Entry 3MM2 (X-ray diffraction, 1.45 A resolution); this record covers chain A.

== Chain A ==
Name: DyP
Source organism: Bjerkandera adusta
Notes: EC 1.11.1.19; fragment: residues in UNP 57-498
UniProtKB: Q8WZK8 (Q8WZK8_THACU); residues 1-442 here correspond to UniProt positions 57-498 (UniProt number = residue number + 56)
Amino-acid sequence (442 residues; each row starts with the number of its first residue):
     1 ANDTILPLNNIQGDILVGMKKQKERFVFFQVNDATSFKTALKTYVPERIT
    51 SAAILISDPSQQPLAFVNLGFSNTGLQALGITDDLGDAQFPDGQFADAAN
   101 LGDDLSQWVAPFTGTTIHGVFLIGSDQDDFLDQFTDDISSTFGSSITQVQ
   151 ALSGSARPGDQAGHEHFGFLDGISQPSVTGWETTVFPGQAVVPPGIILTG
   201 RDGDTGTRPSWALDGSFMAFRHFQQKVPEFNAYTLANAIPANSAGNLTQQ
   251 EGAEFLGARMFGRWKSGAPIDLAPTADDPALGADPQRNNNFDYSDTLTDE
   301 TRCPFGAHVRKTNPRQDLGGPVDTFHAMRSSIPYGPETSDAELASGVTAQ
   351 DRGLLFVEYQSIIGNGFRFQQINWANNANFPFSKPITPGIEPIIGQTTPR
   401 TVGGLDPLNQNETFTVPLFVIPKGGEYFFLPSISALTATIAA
Unresolved in the structure: 1-3
Covalent attachments: N-acetylglucosamine (NAG) linked to N246
Small-molecule neighbours:
  - cyanide ion (CYN): D171, H308, R329, S331, L354, F356
  - heme (HEM): E165, F167, F169, L170, D171, G172, I173, S174, F223, Q225, F261, R263, H308, V309, T312, N313, R315, R329, L354, F356, E358, F367, Q370, Q371, I393, I394, V420

== In short ==
Bound to chain A: heme and cyanide ion. N-acetylglucosamine is covalently linked to N246.
Chain A is DyP (Bjerkandera adusta); the structure, Dye-decolorizing peroxidase (DyP) in complex with cyanide,
was determined by X-ray diffraction together with 3MM1, 3MM3, 3AFV and 2D3Q from the same study.
